Entry 1YKP (X-ray diffraction, 2.41 A resolution); this record covers chains J and L of the 12 polymer chains in the assembly.

[Chain J (and L)]
Molecule: Protocatechuate 3,4-dioxygenase beta chain
Source organism: Pseudomonas putida
Notes: EC 1.13.11.3; chain L of this document is another copy of the same molecule, construct and numbering; everything in this record applies to it too
Reference sequence: P00437 (PCXB_PSEPU); residues 301-538 here correspond to UniProt positions 1-238 (UniProt number = residue number - 300)
Chain sequence (238 residues; each row starts with the number of its first residue):
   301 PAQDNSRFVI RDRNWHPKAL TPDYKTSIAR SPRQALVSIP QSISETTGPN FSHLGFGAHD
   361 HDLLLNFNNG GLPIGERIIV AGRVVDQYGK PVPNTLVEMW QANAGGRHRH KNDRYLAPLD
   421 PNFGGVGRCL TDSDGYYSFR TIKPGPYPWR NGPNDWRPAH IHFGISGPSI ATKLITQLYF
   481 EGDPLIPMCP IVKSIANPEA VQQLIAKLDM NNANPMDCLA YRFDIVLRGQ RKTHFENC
Modified residues: C429 (s,s-(2-hydroxyethyl)thiocysteine; CME)
Sequence notes: engineered mutation H408 (Tyr108 in P00437); modified residue (429)
Bound ions: Fe ion: Y447, H460, H462 (together with 3,4-dihydroxybenzoic acid)
Residues lining bound ligands: 3,4-dihydroxybenzoic acid (DHB): Y324, T326, Y447, W449, R457, H460, H462, Q477, I491

[Chain J / chain L interface]
Pairs across the interface - 13 pairs, chain J then chain L:
  D323(J) - N314(L)  hydrogen bond
  D323(J) - K318(L)  salt bridge
  K325(J) - A335(L)
  K325(J) - L336(L)  hydrogen bond (side chain-backbone)
  K325(J) - S338(L)  hydrogen bond
  I328(J) - R333(L)
  I328(J) - A335(L)  hydrophobic
  R450(J) - P340(L)
  N451(J) - S338(L)  hydrogen bond (backbone-side chain)
  G452(J) - S338(L)
  P453(J) - I310(L)  hydrophobic
  P453(J) - S338(L)
  N454(J) - I310(L)
Interface residues without a listed pair, chain J (9 interface residues in all): K493

[In short]
9 residues of chain J and 8 residues of chain L are in contact, with 4 hydrogen bonds and 1 salt bridge. Polar
pairs include D323(J)-K318(L), D323(J)-N314(L) and K325(J)-L336(L). Chain J binds 3,4-dihydroxybenzoic acid.
Y447(J), H460(J) and H462(J) form the Fe ion site.
Both chains are Protocatechuate 3,4-dioxygenase beta chain (Pseudomonas putida). Entry 1YKP (Protocatechuate
3,4-Dioxygenase Y408H mutant bound to DHB) was determined by X-ray diffraction, deposited together with 1YKK,
1YKL, 1YKM, 1YKN and 1YKO.
